3NK5 - chain A; structure by X-ray diffraction, 2.40 A resolution.

== Chain A ==
Name: Aquaporin Z
Organism: Escherichia coli
Notes: fragment: Chains A and B
UniProt: P60844 (AQPZ_ECOLI); residue numbers follow UniProt; this construct covers 1-231
Chain sequence (234 residues; row label = number of the first residue in the row; numbers below 1 keep their minus sign (Ala-2 is residue -2)):
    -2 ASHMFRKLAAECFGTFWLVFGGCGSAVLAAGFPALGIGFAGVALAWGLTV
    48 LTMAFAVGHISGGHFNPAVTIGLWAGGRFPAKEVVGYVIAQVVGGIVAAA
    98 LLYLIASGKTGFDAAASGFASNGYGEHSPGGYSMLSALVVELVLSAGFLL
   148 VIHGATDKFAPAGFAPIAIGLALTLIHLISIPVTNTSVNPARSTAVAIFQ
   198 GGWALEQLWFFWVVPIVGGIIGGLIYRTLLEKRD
Unresolved in the structure: -2 to -1, 229-231
Construct notes: expression tag (-2 to 0); engineered mutation Ala31 (Glu in P60844), Trp43 (Phe in P60844)
Curated features (UniProtKB/Swiss-Prot):
  - motif: Asn63 to Ala65 (NPA 1), Asn186 to Ala188 (NPA 2)
  - site: Cys20 (Involved in tetramerization or stability of the tetramer), His174 (Selectivity filter), Thr183 (Selectivity filter), Arg189 (Selectivity filter)
  - mutagenesis: Cys9 (C9S: No effect), Cys20 (C20S: Loss of oligomerization; no alteration of water permeability), Thr183 (T183C: No effect), Arg189 (R189V/S: Loss of function)
From the paper describing this entry:
  - specificity-determining residues: His174, Thr183 (by similarity / conservation)
  - contacts within the chain: Ala117-Arg189 (hydrogen bond)

== Summary ==
Curated annotation (UniProt) lists 4 mutagenesis sites. From the paper: specificity determinants His174 and
Thr183; contacts within the chain involving Ala117 and Arg189.
Chain A is Aquaporin Z (Escherichia coli); the structure, Crystal structure of AqpZ mutant F43W, was
determined by X-ray diffraction together with 3NKA and 3NKC from the same study.
